7A1X - chain A; structure by X-ray diffraction, 1.32 A resolution.

[Chain A]
Molecule: GTPase KRas
From: Homo sapiens
Notes: EC 3.6.5.2
UniProt: P01116 (RASK_HUMAN), isoform P01116-2; numbering as in UniProt (aligned over 1-164)
Amino-acid sequence (170 residues; row label = number of the first residue in the row; numbering starts at 0):
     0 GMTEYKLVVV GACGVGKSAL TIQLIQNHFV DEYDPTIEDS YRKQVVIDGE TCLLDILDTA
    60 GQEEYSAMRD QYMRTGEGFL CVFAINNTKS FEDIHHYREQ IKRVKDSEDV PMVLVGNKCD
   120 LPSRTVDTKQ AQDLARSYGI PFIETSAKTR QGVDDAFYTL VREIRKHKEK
Sequence notes: expression tag (0, 165-169); engineered mutation C12 (Gly in P01116); conflict G151 (Arg in P01116), D153 (Glu in P01116)
Ion coordination: Mg2+: S17 (together with GDP)
Ligand contacts:
  - GDP (guanosine-5'-diphosphate): A11, C12, G13, V14, G15, K16, S17, A18, F28, D30, Y32, N116, K117, D119, L120, S145, A146, K147
  - 3-(imidazol-1-ylmethyl)-1H-indole (QWB): K5, L6, V7, E37, S39, D54, I55, L56, Y71, T74, G75
UniProt features mapped onto this chain:
  - motif: Y32 to Y40 (Effector region)
  - binding site (GTP): G10, A11, G13 to A18, V29 to T35, A59, G60, N116 to D119
  - modified residue: M1 (N-acetylmethionine), T2 (N-acetylthreonine), K104 (N6-acetyllysine)
  - glycosylation: T35 (Microbial infection: O-linked (Glc) threonine)
What the authors report for this chain:
  - conformationally variable residues (side-chain flip): Y71
  - binding site for 3-(imidazol-1-ylmethyl)-1H-indole: Y71

[Summary]
Ligands of chain A: GDP and 3-(imidazol-1-ylmethyl)-1H-indole. From UniProt: 21 GTP-binding residues. The
paper reports a binding site for 3-(imidazol-1-ylmethyl)-1H-indole at Y71; conformational variability at Y71.
Chain A is GTPase KRas (Homo sapiens); the structure, KRASG12C GDP form in complex with Cpd1, was determined
by X-ray diffraction (same publication as 7A1W, 7A1Y and 7A47).
